PDB entry 4GKS | X-ray diffraction, 2.35 A resolution | chains A and B of the 3 polymer chains in the assembly

# Chain A
Name: HLA class I histocompatibility antigen, A-2 alpha chain
From: Homo sapiens
Reference sequence: P01892 (1A02_HUMAN); residues 1-276 here correspond to UniProt positions 25-300 (UniProt number = residue number + 24)
Chain sequence (276 residues; numbered 1 to 276; the number before each row is that of its first residue):
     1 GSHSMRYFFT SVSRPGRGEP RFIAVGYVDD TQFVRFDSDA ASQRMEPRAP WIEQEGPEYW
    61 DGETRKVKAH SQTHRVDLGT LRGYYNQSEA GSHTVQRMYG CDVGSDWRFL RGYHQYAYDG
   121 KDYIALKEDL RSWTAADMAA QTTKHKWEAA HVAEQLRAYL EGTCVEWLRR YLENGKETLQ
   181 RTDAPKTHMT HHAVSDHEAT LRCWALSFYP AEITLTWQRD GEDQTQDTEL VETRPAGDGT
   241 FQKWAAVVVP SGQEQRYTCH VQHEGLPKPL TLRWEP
Cystine bridges: Cys101-Cys164, Cys203-Cys259

# Chain B
Name: Beta-2-microglobulin
From: Homo sapiens
Reference sequence: P61769 (B2MG_HUMAN); residues 1-99 here correspond to UniProt positions 21-119 (UniProt number = residue number + 20)
Chain sequence (100 residues; row label = number of the first residue in the row; numbering starts at 0):
     0 MIQRTPKIQV YSRHPAENGK SNFLNCYVSG FHPSDIEVDL LKNGERIEKV EHSDLSFSKD
    60 WSFYLLYYTE FTPTEKDEYA CRVNHVTLSQ PKIVKWDRDM
Sequence notes: expression tag (0)
Cystine bridges: Cys25-Cys80

# How chain A and chain B interact
Contacting residue pairs (59; chain A residue first):
  Phe8(A) with Ser55(B); Phe56(B)
  Phe9(A) with Phe56(B)
  Thr10(A) with Phe56(B); Phe62(B)
  Val12(A) with Ser33(B)
  Ile23(A) with Leu54(B), hydrophobic
  Val25(A) with Ser55(B)
  Tyr27(A) with Ser55(B); Tyr63(B), hydrogen bond
  Gln32(A) with Asp53(B), hydrogen bond
  Arg35(A) with Asp53(B), salt bridge
  Arg48(A) with Asp53(B), salt bridge
  Ser92(A) with Met0(B)
  His93(A) with Met0(B)
  Thr94(A) with His31(B); Phe62(B)
  Gln96(A) with His31(B); Phe56(B); Trp60(B); Phe62(B)
  Arg97(A) with Phe56(B)
  Gln115(A) with Trp60(B)
  Tyr116(A) with Trp60(B)
  Ala117(A) with Trp60(B), hydrophobic
  Asp119(A) with Met0(B); Ile1(B), hydrogen bond (backbone-backbone)
  Gly120(A) with His31(B)
  Lys121(A) with Met0(B); Ile1(B)
  Asp122(A) with Trp60(B), hydrogen bond
  Thr190(A) with Asp98(B), hydrogen bond
  His192(A) with Asp98(B), salt bridge
  Arg202(A) with Asp98(B), salt bridge; Met99(B)
  Trp204(A) with Asp98(B), hydrogen bond; Met99(B)
  Val231(A) with Gln8(B)
  Glu232(A) with Lys6(B), salt bridge; Gln8(B); Tyr26(B); Ser28(B), hydrogen bond
  Thr233(A) with Tyr26(B)
  Arg234(A) with Gln8(B); Tyr10(B); Tyr26(B); Met99(B), hydrogen bond (side chain-backbone)
  Pro235(A) with Tyr10(B), hydrogen bond (backbone-side chain); Tyr26(B); Leu65(B), hydrophobic
  Ala236(A) with Arg12(B); Asn24(B), hydrogen bond (backbone-side chain)
  Gly237(A) with Arg12(B), hydrogen bond (backbone-side chain)
  Asp238(A) with Arg12(B); His13(B), salt bridge
  Gln242(A) with Tyr10(B); Ser11(B); Arg12(B)
  Trp244(A) with Met99(B), hydrogen bond (side chain-backbone)
Interface residues without a listed pair, chain A (38 interface residues in all): Met98, Leu206
Interface residues without a listed pair, chain B (28 interface residues in all): Pro14, Pro32, Asp34, His51, Ser52

# Overview
38 residues of chain A and 28 residues of chain B are in contact, with 12 hydrogen bonds and 6 salt bridges.
Polar contacts include Arg35(A)-Asp53(B), Arg48(A)-Asp53(B) and His192(A)-Asp98(B).
Chain A is HLA class I histocompatibility antigen, A-2 alpha chain and chain B is Beta-2-microglobulin, both
from Homo sapiens; the structure, A2-MHC Complex carrying FLTGIGIITV, was determined by X-ray diffraction,
deposited together with 4GKN.
